7UKP - chains A and H of the 4 polymer chains in the assembly; structure by X-ray diffraction, 2.80 A resolution.

# Chain A
Molecule: Integrin alpha-IIb heavy chain
Organism: Homo sapiens
Reference sequence: P08514 (ITA2B_HUMAN); residues 1-457 here correspond to UniProt positions 32-488 (UniProt number = residue number + 31)
Amino-acid sequence (457 residues; numbered 1 to 457; the number before each row is that of its first residue):
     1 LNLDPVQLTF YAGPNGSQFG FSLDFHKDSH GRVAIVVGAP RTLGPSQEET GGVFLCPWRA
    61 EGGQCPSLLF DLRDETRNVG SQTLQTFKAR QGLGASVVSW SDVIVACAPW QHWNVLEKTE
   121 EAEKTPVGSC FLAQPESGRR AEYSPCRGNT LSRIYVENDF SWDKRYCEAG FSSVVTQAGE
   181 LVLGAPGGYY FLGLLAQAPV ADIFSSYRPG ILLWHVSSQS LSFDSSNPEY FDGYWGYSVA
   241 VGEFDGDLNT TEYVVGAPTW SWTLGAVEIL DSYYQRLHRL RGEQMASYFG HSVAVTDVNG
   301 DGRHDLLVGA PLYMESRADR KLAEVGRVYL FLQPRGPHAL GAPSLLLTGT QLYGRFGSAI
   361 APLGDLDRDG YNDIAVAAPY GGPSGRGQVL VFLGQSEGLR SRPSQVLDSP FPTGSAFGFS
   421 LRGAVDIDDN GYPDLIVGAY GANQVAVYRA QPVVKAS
Disordered / not traced: 455-457
Cystine bridges: C56-C65, C107-C130, C146-C167
Bound ions: Ca2+ site 1: E243, D245, D247, T250, E252; Ca2+ site 2: D297, N299, D301, R303, D305; Ca2+ site 3: D365, D367, D369, Y371, D373; Ca2+ site 4: D426, D428, N430, Y432, D434
Residues lining bound ligands: NJ9 (3-(4-{[(5S)-3-(4-carbamimidoylphenyl)-2-oxo-1,3-oxazolidin-5-yl]methyl}piperazin-1-yl)propanoic acid): D159, F160, Y189, Y190, L192, D224, S225, S226, F231
Curated features (UniProtKB/Swiss-Prot):
  - binding site (Ca(2+)): E243, D245, D247, T250, E252, D297, N299, D301, R303, D305, D365, D367, D369, Y371, D373, D426, D428, N430, Y432, D434
  - glycosylation (N-linked (GlcNAc...) asparagine): N15, N249

# Chain H
Molecule: 10E5 Fab heavy chain
Organism: Mus musculus
Notes: antibody fragment or engineered binder
Amino-acid sequence (221 residues; each row starts with the number of its first residue):
     1 EVQLQQSGAE LVKPGASVKL SCTASGFNIK DTYVHWVKQR PEQGLEWIGR IDPANGYTKY
    61 DPKFQGKATI TADTSSNTAY LQLSSLTSED TAVYYCVRPL YDYYAMDYWG QGTSVTVSSA
   121 KTTAPSVYPL APVCGDTTGS SVTLGCLVKG YFPEPVTLTW NSGSLSSGVH TFPAVLQSDL
   181 YTLSSSVTVT SSTWPSQSIT CNVAHPASST KVDKKIEPRG P
Disordered / not traced: 135-137, 220-221
Cystine bridges: C22-C96, C146-C201

# Interface between chain A and chain H
Residue-residue contacts (22):
  R77(A) - D102(H)  salt bridge
  V79(A) - Y104(H)  hydrophobic
  G80(A) - Y104(H)
  Q82(A) - Y104(H)  hydrogen bond
  L84(A) - Y104(H)
  E117(A) - K59(H)  salt bridge
  N149(A) - Y33(H)  hydrogen bond
  N149(A) - Y104(H)  hydrogen bond
  I154(A) - Y57(H)
  E157(A) - Y57(H)
  S205(A) - Y101(H)
  S206(A) - Y101(H)
  I211(A) - D102(H)
  L213(A) - D102(H)
  L213(A) - Y103(H)  hydrogen bond (backbone-backbone)
  L213(A) - Y104(H)
  W214(A) - Y101(H)
  W214(A) - Y103(H)
  H215(A) - D31(H)
  H215(A) - T32(H)
  H215(A) - Y101(H)  hydrogen bond (backbone-backbone)
  H215(A) - Y103(H)
Also at the interface, not in a pair above, chain A (16 interface residues in all): N158
Also at the interface, not in a pair above, chain H (10 interface residues in all): L100

# Overview
Chain A and chain H form an interface of 16 and 10 residues respectively, with 5 hydrogen bonds and 2 salt
bridges. Among the polar pairs are R77(A)-D102(H), E117(A)-K59(H) and Q82(A)-Y104(H). Chain A binds compound
NJ9. From UniProt: 20 Ca2+-binding residues on chain A.
Chain A is Integrin alpha-IIb heavy chain (Homo sapiens) and chain H is 10E5 Fab heavy chain (Mus musculus);
the structure, Integrin alpha IIB beta3 complex with a gantofiban analog, was determined by X-ray diffraction
together with 7L8P, 7TCT, 7TD8, 7THO, 7TMZ, 7TPD and 15 further entries from the same study.
